Entry 8Q3E (X-ray diffraction, 2.17 A resolution); this record covers chains AAA and JJJ of the 11 polymer chains in the assembly.

Chain AAA:
Name: Histone H3.1
Source organism: Homo sapiens
Reference sequence: P68431 (H31_HUMAN); residues 38-135 here correspond to UniProt positions 39-136 (UniProt number = residue number + 1)
Sequence (98 residues; numbered 38 to 135; the number before each row is that of its first residue):
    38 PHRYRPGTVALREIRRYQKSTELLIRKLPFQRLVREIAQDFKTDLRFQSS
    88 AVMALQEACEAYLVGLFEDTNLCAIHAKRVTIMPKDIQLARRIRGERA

Chain JJJ:
Molecule: 145-nt DNA strand
Source organism: Homo sapiens
Sequence (145 nucleotides; numbered -72 to 72; the number before each row is that of its first residue; numbers below 1 keep their minus sign (DA-72 is residue -72)):
   -72 ATCAATATCCACCTGCAGATACTACCAAAAGTGTATTTGGAAACTGCTCC
   -22 ATCAAAAGGCATGTTCAGCTGATTCAGCTGAACATGCCTTTTGATGGAGC
    28 AGTTTCCAAATACACTTTTGGTAGTATCTGCAGGTGGATATTGAT

Interface between chain AAA and chain JJJ:
Contacting residue pairs (27; chain AAA residue first):
  His39(AAA) - DA-68(JJJ)  sugar contact
  Arg40(AAA) - DA9(JJJ)  hydrogen bond to the base
  Arg40(AAA) - DC10(JJJ)  hydrogen bond to the sugar
  Tyr41(AAA) - DT-67(JJJ)  sugar contact
  Tyr41(AAA) - DA-66(JJJ)  sugar contact
  Tyr41(AAA) - DA9(JJJ)  phosphate contact
  Tyr41(AAA) - DC10(JJJ)  hydrogen bond to the phosphate
  Arg42(AAA) - DA9(JJJ)  sugar contact
  Pro43(AAA) - DA8(JJJ)  phosphate contact
  Pro43(AAA) - DA9(JJJ)  phosphate contact
  Gly44(AAA) - DA8(JJJ)  hydrogen bond to the phosphate
  Gly44(AAA) - DA9(JJJ)  hydrogen bond to the phosphate
  Thr45(AAA) - DA9(JJJ)  hydrogen bond to the phosphate
  Val46(AAA) - DA9(JJJ)  hydrogen bond to the phosphate
  Ala47(AAA) - DA9(JJJ)  hydrogen bond to the phosphate
  Arg49(AAA) - DA-66(JJJ)  salt bridge to the phosphate
  Arg49(AAA) - DT-65(JJJ)  phosphate contact
  Arg63(AAA) - DT17(JJJ)  hydrogen bond to the phosphate
  Arg63(AAA) - DT18(JJJ)  salt bridge to the phosphate
  Lys64(AAA) - DT18(JJJ)  hydrogen bond to the phosphate
  Leu65(AAA) - DT17(JJJ)  phosphate contact
  Leu65(AAA) - DT18(JJJ)  hydrogen bond to the phosphate
  Pro66(AAA) - DT17(JJJ)  phosphate contact
  Arg69(AAA) - DT17(JJJ)  salt bridge to the phosphate
  Asp81(AAA) - DG26(JJJ)  phosphate contact
  Arg83(AAA) - DA25(JJJ)  phosphate contact
  Arg83(AAA) - DG26(JJJ)  sugar contact
Also at the interface, not in a pair above, chain AAA (19 interface residues in all): Glu50, Lys115
Also at the interface, not in a pair above, chain JJJ (13 interface residues in all): DG-2, DA-1

Overview:
The interface between chain AAA and chain JJJ involves 19 residues on one side and 13 on the other; the
contacts include 11 hydrogen bonds and 3 salt bridges. Polar contacts include Arg40(AAA)-DA9(JJJ),
Arg40(AAA)-DC10(JJJ) and Tyr41(AAA)-DC10(JJJ).
Here chain AAA is Histone H3.1 and chain JJJ is a 145-nt DNA strand, both from Homo sapiens. Entry 8Q3E (High
Resolution Structure of Nucleosome Core with Bound Foamy Virus GAG Peptide) was determined by X-ray
diffraction (same publication as 8Q36, 8Q3M and 8Q3X).
